Entry 4LXV (X-ray diffraction, 3.00 A resolution); this record covers chains A and F of the 6 polymer chains in the assembly.

[Chain A]
Protein: Hemagglutinin
Source organism: Influenza A virus
Notes: fragment: hemagglutinin ha1
UniProt: J7MFR5 (J7MFR5_9INFA); residues 1-327 here correspond to UniProt positions 18-344 (UniProt number = residue number + 17)
Chain sequence (332 residues; row label = number of the first residue in the row; numbers below 1 keep their minus sign (Ala-4 is residue -4)):
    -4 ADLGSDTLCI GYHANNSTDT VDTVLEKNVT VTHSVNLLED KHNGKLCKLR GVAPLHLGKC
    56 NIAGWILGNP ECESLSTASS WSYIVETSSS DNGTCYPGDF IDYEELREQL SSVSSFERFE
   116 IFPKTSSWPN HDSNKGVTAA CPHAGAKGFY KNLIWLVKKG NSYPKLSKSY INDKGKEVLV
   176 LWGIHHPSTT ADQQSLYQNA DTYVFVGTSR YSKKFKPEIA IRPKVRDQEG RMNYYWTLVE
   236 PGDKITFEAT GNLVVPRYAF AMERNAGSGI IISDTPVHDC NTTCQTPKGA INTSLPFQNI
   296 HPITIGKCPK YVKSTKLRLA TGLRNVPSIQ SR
Disordered / not traced: -4 to -1, 323-327
Cystine bridges: Cys42-Cys275, Cys55-Cys67, Cys90-Cys136, Cys279-Cys303
Glycans and other covalent adducts: N-acetylglucosamine (NAG) linked to Asn11, Asn87, Asn276
Sequence notes: expression tag (-4 to 0)

[Chain F]
Protein: Hemagglutinin
Source organism: Influenza A virus
Notes: fragment: hemagglutinin ha2
UniProt: J7MFR5 (J7MFR5_9INFA); residues 1-174 here correspond to UniProt positions 345-518 (UniProt number = residue number + 344)
Chain sequence (182 residues; numbered 1 to 182; the number before each row is that of its first residue):
     1 GLFGAIAGFI EGGWTGMVDG WYGYHHQNEQ GSGYAADLKS TQNAIDKITN KVNSVIEKMN
    61 TQFTAVGKEF NHLEKRIENL NKKVDDGFLD IWTYNAELLV LLENERTLDY HDSNVKNLYE
   121 KVRNQLKNNA KEIGNGCFEF YHKCDNTCME SVKNGTYDYP KYSEEAKLNR EEIDSGRLVP
   181 RG
Disordered / not traced: 1, 173-182
Cystine bridges: Cys144-Cys148
Sequence notes: expression tag (175-182)

[How chain A and chain F interact]
Residue-residue contacts - 12 pairs, chain A then chain F:
  Asp97(A) - Leu73(F)
  Glu99(A) - Arg76(F)
  Glu100(A) - Leu73(F)
  Glu100(A) - Glu74(F)  hydrogen bond (side chain-backbone)
  Glu100(A) - Lys75(F)  hydrogen bond (side chain-backbone)
  Glu100(A) - Arg76(F)  salt bridge
  Glu103(A) - Arg76(F)
  Glu103(A) - Asn79(F)
  Gln104(A) - His72(F)  hydrogen bond (side chain-backbone)
  Gln104(A) - Lys75(F)
  Arg205(A) - His72(F)
  Lys305(A) - Asp90(F)  salt bridge
Also at the interface, not in a pair above, chain A (10 interface residues in all): Trp231, Gly262, Phe292
Also at the interface, not in a pair above, chain F (8 interface residues in all): Tyr94

[Summary]
10 residues of chain A face 8 of chain F across their interface; the contacts include 3 hydrogen bonds and 2
salt bridges. Among the polar pairs are Glu100(A)-Arg76(F), Lys305(A)-Asp90(F) and Glu100(A)-Glu74(F).
Chain A is Hemagglutinin and chain F is Hemagglutinin, both from Influenza A virus; the structure, Crystal
Structure of the Hemagglutinin from a H1N1pdm A/WASHINGTON/5/2011 virus, was determined by X-ray diffraction.
